Entry 4EC9 (X-ray diffraction, 3.21 A resolution); this record covers chains A and B.

# Chain A
Name: Cyclin-dependent kinase 9
Organism: Homo sapiens
Notes: EC 2.7.11.22, 2.7.11.23
UniProtKB: P50750 (CDK9_HUMAN); residues 2-372 here = UniProt positions 2-372
Sequence (373 residues; row label = number of the first residue in the row; numbering starts at 0):
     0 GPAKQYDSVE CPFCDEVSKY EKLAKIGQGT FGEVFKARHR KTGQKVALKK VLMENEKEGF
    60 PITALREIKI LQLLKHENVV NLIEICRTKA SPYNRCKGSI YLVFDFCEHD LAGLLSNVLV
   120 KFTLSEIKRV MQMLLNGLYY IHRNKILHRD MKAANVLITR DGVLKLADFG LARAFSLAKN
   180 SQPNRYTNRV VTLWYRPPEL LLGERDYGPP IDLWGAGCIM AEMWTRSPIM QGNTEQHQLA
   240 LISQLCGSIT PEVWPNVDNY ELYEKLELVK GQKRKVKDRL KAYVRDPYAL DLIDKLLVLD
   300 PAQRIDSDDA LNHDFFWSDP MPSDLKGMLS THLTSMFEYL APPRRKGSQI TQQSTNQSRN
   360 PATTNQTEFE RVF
Disordered / not traced: 0-6, 27-30, 89-96, 271-272, 328-372
Sequence notes: expression tag (0-1)
Modified residues: T186 (phosphothreonine; TPO)
Curated features (UniProtKB/Swiss-Prot):
  - region: A166 to T191 (T-loop)
  - active site: D149 (Proton acceptor)
  - binding site (ATP): I25 to V33, K48, D104 to C106, D167
  - modified residue: K44 (N6-acetyllysine), K48 (N6-acetyllysine), S175 (Phosphoserine), T186 (Phosphothreonine), S347 (Phosphoserine), T350 (Phosphothreonine), S353 (Phosphoserine), T354 (Phosphothreonine), S357 (Phosphoserine), T362 (Phosphothreonine), T363 (Phosphothreonine)
  - natural variant: R225 (R225C: Found in patients with global developmental delay and epilepsy with history of choanal atresia; uncertain significance)
  - mutagenesis: K44 (K44R: Impaired kinase and transcriptional elongation activities, but normal cyclin T1 and HEXIM1 binding), K48 (K48Q: Mimics acetylation; leading to impaired protein kinase activity; K48R: Decreased acetylation; leading to enhanced protein kinase activity), D167 (D167N: Abrogates kinase activity), S175 (S175A: Constitutive kinase activity; S175D: Mimics phosphorylation, constitutive loss of kinase activity), T186 (T186A: Abrogates autophosphorylation; no effect on kinase activity, but impaired CTD phosphorylation; T186D: Mimics autophosphorylation ...), S347 to S357 (Loss of autophosphorylation and impaired interaction with HIV TAT; Mimics autophosphorylation and promotes interaction with HIV TAT)
From the paper describing this entry:
  - mutagenesis - F336A/E337A, F336D/E337A: decreased catalytic activity

# Chain B
Name: Cyclin-T1
Organism: Homo sapiens
UniProtKB: O60563 (CCNT1_HUMAN); residues 2-259 here = UniProt positions 2-259
Sequence (260 residues; each row starts with the number of its first residue; numbering starts at 0):
     0 GPEGERKNNN KRWYFTREQL ENSPSRRFGV DPDKELSYRQ QAANLLQDMG QRLNVSQLTI
    60 NTAIVYMHRF YMIQSFTRFP GNSVAPAALF LAAKVEGQPK KLEHVIKVAH TCLHPQESLP
   120 DTRSEAYLQQ VQDLVILESI ILQTLGFELT IDHPHTHVVK CTQLVRASKD LAQTSYFMAT
   180 NSLHLTTFSL QYTPPVVACV CIHLACKWSN WEIPVSTDGK HWWEYVDATV TLELLDELTH
   240 ELLQILEKTP NRLKRIWNWR
Disordered / not traced: 0-8
Sequence notes: expression tag (0-1); engineered mutation R77 (Gln in O60563), G96 (Glu in O60563), L241 (Phe in O60563)
Curated features (UniProtKB/Swiss-Prot):
  - motif: K253 to R259 (Nuclear localization signal, and interaction with Tat-TAR RNA)
  - modified residue: S117 (Phosphoserine)

# Interface between chain A and chain B
Residue-residue contacts (34; chain A residue first):
  S7(A) with R77(B)
  V8(A) with Q73(B); R77(B); F78(B), hydrophobic
  E9(A) with Q73(B), hydrogen bond (backbone-side chain)
  C10(A) with Q142(B)
  P11(A) with I72(B)
  F12(A) with R11(B); W12(B), hydrophobic; T143(B); G145(B)
  C13(A) with Q142(B); F146(B), hydrophobic
  K56(A) with L101(B)
  E57(A) with F89(B); K93(B), hydrogen bond (backbone-side chain); K100(B); L101(B), hydrogen bond (side chain-backbone)
  G58(A) with K93(B); E137(B)
  F59(A) with K93(B), hydrogen bond (backbone-side chain); E137(B), hydrogen bond (backbone-side chain); L141(B), hydrophobic; F146(B), hydrophobic
  I61(A) with K93(B); P98(B), hydrophobic
  L64(A) with K93(B); L148(B), hydrophobic
  K68(A) with T149(B)
  Q71(A) with F146(B), hydrogen bond (side chain-backbone)
  I84(A) with F146(B), hydrophobic
  R86(A) with Q142(B)
  I99(A) with Q142(B); F146(B), hydrophobic
Also at the interface, not in a pair above, chain A (19 interface residues in all): I67
Also at the interface, not in a pair above, chain B (24 interface residues in all): L90, V94, K99, V134, E147

# Overview
19 residues of chain A and 24 residues of chain B are in contact; the contacts include 6 hydrogen bonds. Polar
pairs include E9(A)-Q73(B), E57(A)-K93(B) and E57(A)-L101(B). UniProt lists active-site residue D149(A), 14
ATP-binding residues and 16 mutagenesis sites on chain A. From the paper: F336A/E337A and F336D/E337A of chain
A reduce catalytic activity.
Chain A is Cyclin-dependent kinase 9 and chain B is Cyclin-T1, both from Homo sapiens; the structure, Crystal
structure of full-length cdk9 in complex with cyclin t, was determined by X-ray diffraction (same publication
as 4EC8).
